5YIR - chains D and C; structure by X-ray diffraction, 2.75 A resolution.

Chain D:
Protein: Gamma-aminobutyric acid receptor-associated protein
Source organism: Mus musculus
UniProtKB: Q9DCD6 (GBRAP_MOUSE); residue numbers follow UniProt; this construct covers 1-117
Chain sequence (117 residues; row label = number of the first residue in the row):
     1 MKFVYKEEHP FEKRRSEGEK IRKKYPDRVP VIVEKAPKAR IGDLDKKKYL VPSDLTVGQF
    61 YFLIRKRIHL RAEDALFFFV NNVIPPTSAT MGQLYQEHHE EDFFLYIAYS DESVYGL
Metal / ion sites: Ni2+ site 1: His-69 (shared with 1 residue of chain B); Ni2+ site 2: Glu-97, His-98; Ni2+ site 3: His-99, Glu-112
Swiss-Prot annotation at these positions:
  - region: Met-1 to Arg-22 (Interaction with beta-tubulin), Ala-36 to Ile-68 (Interaction with GABRG2), Lys-48 to Leu-50 (Interaction with LIR (LC3 nteracting Region) motif of ATG3)
  - site: Glu-17 (Interaction with LIR (LC3 nteracting Region) motif of ATG3), Arg-28 (Interaction with LIR (LC3 nteracting Region) motif of ATG3), Gly-116, Leu-117 (Cleavage)
  - lipidation: Gly-116 (Phosphatidylethanolamine amidated glycine)
From the paper describing this entry:
  - mutagenesis - R67E: decreased binding to FAM134B

Chain C:
Protein: Ankyrin-2
Source organism: Homo sapiens
UniProtKB: Q01484 (ANK2_HUMAN); residues 1985-2011 here correspond to UniProt positions 1588-1614 (UniProt number = residue number - 397)
Chain sequence (27 residues; each row starts with the number of its first residue):
  1985 VEEEWVIVSD EEIEEARQKA PLEITEY
Not modelled in the structure: 1985-1986, 2005-2011
Swiss-Prot annotation at these positions:
  - modified residue: Ser-1993 (Phosphoserine)

Chain D / chain C interface:
Pairs across the interface (30; chain D residue first):
  Glu-17(D) / Trp-1989(C)  hydrogen bond
  Ile-21(D) / Trp-1989(C)
  Tyr-25(D) / Ile-1991(C)
  Arg-28(D) / Ile-1991(C)
  Pro-30(D) / Trp-1989(C)  hydrophobic
  Val-31(D) / Trp-1989(C)
  Ile-32(D) / Trp-1989(C)  hydrophobic
  Lys-46(D) / Val-1990(C)
  Lys-48(D) / Glu-1987(C)  hydrogen bond (side chain-backbone)
  Lys-48(D) / Trp-1989(C)
  Lys-48(D) / Val-1990(C)  hydrogen bond (backbone-backbone)
  Tyr-49(D) / Trp-1989(C)
  Tyr-49(D) / Val-1990(C)
  Leu-50(D) / Trp-1989(C)  hydrophobic
  Leu-50(D) / Val-1990(C)  hydrogen bond (backbone-backbone)
  Leu-50(D) / Ile-1991(C)
  Leu-50(D) / Val-1992(C)
  Pro-52(D) / Ile-1997(C)  hydrophobic
  Asp-54(D) / Arg-2001(C)  salt bridge
  Leu-55(D) / Ile-1997(C)  hydrophobic
  Leu-55(D) / Arg-2001(C)
  Gln-59(D) / Ala-2000(C)
  Gln-59(D) / Arg-2001(C)  hydrogen bond
  Phe-62(D) / Glu-1999(C)
  Phe-62(D) / Ala-2000(C)  hydrophobic
  Phe-62(D) / Lys-2003(C)
  Leu-63(D) / Glu-1996(C)
  Arg-67(D) / Val-1990(C)
  Arg-67(D) / Glu-1996(C)  salt bridge
  Phe-104(D) / Trp-1989(C)  hydrophobic
Interface residues without a listed pair, chain D (21 interface residues in all): Val-51, Lys-66
Interface residues without a listed pair, chain C (13 interface residues in all): Glu-1988, Ala-2004
Interface features reported in the paper:
  - interface residues, chain C: Ile-1991(C)
  - hot spots on chain C (mutagenesis) - W1989R: decreased binding to all members of the human Atg8 family

In short:
Chain D and chain C form an interface of 21 and 13 residues respectively; the contacts include 5 hydrogen
bonds and 2 salt bridges. Polar contacts include Asp-54(D)/Arg-2001(C), Arg-67(D)/Glu-1996(C) and
Glu-17(D)/Trp-1989(C). Glu-97(D) and His-98(D) coordinate Ni2+ site 2. From the paper: R67E of chain D reduces
binding to FAM134B; the interface residue Ile-1991(C).
Chain D is Gamma-aminobutyric acid receptor-associated protein (Mus musculus) and chain C is Ankyrin-2 (Homo
sapiens); the structure, Crystal Structure of AnkB LIR/GABARAP complex, was determined by X-ray diffraction,
deposited together with 5YIP.
